PDB entry 5VJZ | neutron diffraction, 2.00 A resolution | chain A

Chain A:
Name: Aspartate aminotransferase, cytoplasmic
Source organism: Sus scrofa
Notes: EC 2.6.1.1, 2.6.1.3
Reference sequence: P00503 (AATC_PIG); residues 1-412 here correspond to UniProt positions 2-413 (UniProt number = residue number + 1)
Amino-acid sequence (412 residues; row label = number of the first residue in the row):
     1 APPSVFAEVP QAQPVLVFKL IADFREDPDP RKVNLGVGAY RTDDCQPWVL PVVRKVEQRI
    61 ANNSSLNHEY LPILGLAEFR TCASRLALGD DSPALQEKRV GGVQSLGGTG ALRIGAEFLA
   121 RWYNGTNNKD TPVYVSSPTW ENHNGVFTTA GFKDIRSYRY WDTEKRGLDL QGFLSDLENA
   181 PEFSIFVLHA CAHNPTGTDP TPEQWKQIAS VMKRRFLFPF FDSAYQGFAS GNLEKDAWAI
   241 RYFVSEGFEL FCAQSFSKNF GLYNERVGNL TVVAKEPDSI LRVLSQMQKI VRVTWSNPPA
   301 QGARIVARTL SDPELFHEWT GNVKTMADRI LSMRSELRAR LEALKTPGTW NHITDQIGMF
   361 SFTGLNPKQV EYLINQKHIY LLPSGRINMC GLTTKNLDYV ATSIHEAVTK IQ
Sequence notes: conflict N63 (Asp64 in P00503), Q288 (Glu289 in P00503), Q376 (Glu377 in P00503)
Curated features (UniProtKB/Swiss-Prot):
  - binding site (L-aspartate): G38, W140, N194, R386
  - modified residue: K258 (N6-(pyridoxal phosphate)lysine)
Residues lining bound ligands: PLA (2-[(3-hydroxy-2-methyl-5-phosphonooxymethyl-pyridin-4-ylmethyl)-amino]-2-methyl-succinic acid): V17, F18, V37, G38, L106, G107, G108, T109, G110, L112, W140, H143, H189, N194, D222, A224, Y225, S255, S257, K258, R266, F360, R386
What the authors report for this chain:
  - binding site for PLA: W140, N194, D222, Y225, R266, R386
  - catalytic residues: K258
  - mutagenesis - H143L, H143L/H189L: decreased catalytic activity (citing earlier work)
  - interface residues: Y70

Overview:
Ligands of chain A: compound PLA. From UniProt: 4 L-aspartate-binding residues. The paper reports the
catalytic residue K258; H143L and H143L/H189L reduce catalytic activity.
Chain A is Aspartate aminotransferase, cytoplasmic (Sus scrofa); the structure, Joint X-ray/neutron structure
of aspartate aminotransferase with alpha-methyl-aspartate at pH 7.5, was determined by neutron diffraction,
deposited together with 5VK7.
